6U0U - chains J and A of the 13 polymer chains in the assembly; structure by electron microscopy, 4.16 A resolution (low resolution: residue-level contacts below are approximate; hydrogen-bond / salt-bridge calls are withheld).

Chain J:
Molecule: Tubulin beta chain
Source organism: Tetrahymena thermophila
Reference sequence: P41352 (TBB_TETTH); numbering as in UniProt (aligned over 1-443)
Chain sequence (443 residues; each row starts with the number of its first residue):
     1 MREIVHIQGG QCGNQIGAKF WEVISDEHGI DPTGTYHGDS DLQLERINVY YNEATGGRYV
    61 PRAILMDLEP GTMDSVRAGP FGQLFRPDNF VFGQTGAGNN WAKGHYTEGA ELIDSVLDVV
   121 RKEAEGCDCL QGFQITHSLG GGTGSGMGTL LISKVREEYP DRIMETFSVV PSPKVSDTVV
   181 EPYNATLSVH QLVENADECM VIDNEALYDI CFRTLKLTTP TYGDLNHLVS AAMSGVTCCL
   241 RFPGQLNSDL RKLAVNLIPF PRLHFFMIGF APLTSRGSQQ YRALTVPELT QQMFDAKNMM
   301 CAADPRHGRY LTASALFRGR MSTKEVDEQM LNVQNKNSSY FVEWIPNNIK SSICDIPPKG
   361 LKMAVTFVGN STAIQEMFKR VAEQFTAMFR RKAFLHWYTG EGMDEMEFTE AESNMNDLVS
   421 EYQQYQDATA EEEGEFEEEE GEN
Not modelled in the structure: 38-47, 431-443
Small-molecule neighbours:
  - GDP (guanosine-5'-diphosphate): G10, Q11, C12, G13, Q15, N99, S138, G141, G142, T143, G144, D177, T178, E181, N204, L207, Y222, L225, N226
  - GTP (guanosine-5'-triphosphate): Q245, L246, N247, K252
Swiss-Prot annotation at these positions:
  - binding site (GTP): Q11, E69, S138, G142, T143, G144, N204, N226
  - binding site (Mg(2+)): E69

Chain A:
Molecule: Protofilament ribbon protein
Source organism: Tetrahymena thermophila (strain SB210)
Reference sequence: Q240R7 (Q240R7_TETTS); residue numbers follow UniProt; this construct covers 1-280
Chain sequence (280 residues; row label = number of the first residue in the row):
     1 MKELSQIIDK QISQLNLFGK IKKRKRQSNI YKMSGNTNSD FNRTNYQHKE QIIRCGISSL
    61 KCLDGEDLNQ GNRRRLQQLQ QRDWIEQQIR EKEERKRQED EEKKAFEQQT LHINMMRGDL
   121 EDNLNQKRRN WEKNTKEFNI QQRNEKLDYE RSSHLDNQAQ NQYHITYCNT NNFQTENTGT
   181 CTSAFGPHRV IPYHWKGMNP QQKKDIILEQ DQQRHEREIL KNLERDEDKA FSNQTEHNRF
   241 MLINLERQKN RQHRQRMDEI KEFNLLAAKE QKIKLKHMYD
Not modelled in the structure: 1-59, 173-280

Interface between chain J and chain A:
Residue-residue contacts - 15 pairs, chain J then chain A:
  L217(J) - E66(A)
  T218(J) - D67(A)
  T218(J) - Q70(A)
  T219(J) - G65(A)
  T219(J) - D67(A)
  D224(J) - L63(A)
  D224(J) - G65(A)
  D224(J) - E66(A)
  H227(J) - L60(A)
  A231(J) - L60(A)
  F270(J) - L60(A)
  T274(J) - K61(A)
  R276(J) - C62(A)
  Q279(J) - K61(A)
  G360(J) - K61(A)
Other interface residues (no listed pair), chain J (14 interface residues in all): L228, L273, L361

Overview:
14 residues of chain J and 8 residues of chain A are in contact. Bound to chain J: GTP and GDP. Curated
annotation (UniProt) lists 8 GTP-binding residues and Mg2+-binding residue E69(J) on chain J.
Here chain J is Tubulin beta chain (Tetrahymena thermophila) and chain A is Protofilament ribbon protein
(Tetrahymena thermophila (strain SB210)). Entry 6U0U (Protofilament Ribbon Flagellar Proteins Rib43a-L) was
determined by electron microscopy, deposited together with 6U0H and 6U0T.
